8ETV - chains E and I of the 8 polymer chains in the assembly; structure by electron microscopy, 3.16 A resolution.

# Chain E
Molecule: Histone H3.2
Source organism: Xenopus laevis
UniProt: A0A310TTQ1 (A0A310TTQ1_XENLA); numbering as in UniProt (aligned over 1-136)
Amino-acid sequence (136 residues; numbered 1 to 136; the number before each row is that of its first residue):
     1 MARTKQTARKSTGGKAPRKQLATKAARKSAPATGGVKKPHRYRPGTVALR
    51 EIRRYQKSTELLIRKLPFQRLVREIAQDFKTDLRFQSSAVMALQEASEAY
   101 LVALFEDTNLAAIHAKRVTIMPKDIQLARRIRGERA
Not modelled in the structure: 1-38
Sequence notes: conflict Ala111 (Cys in A0A310TTQ1)

# Chain I
Molecule: 227-nt DNA strand
Sequence (227 nucleotides; each row starts with the number of its first residue; numbers below 1 keep their minus sign (DC-73 is residue -73)):
   -73 CTGGAGAATCCCGGTGCCGAGGCCGCTCAATTGGTCGTAGACAGCTCTAG
   -23 CACCGCTTAAACGCACGTACGCGCTGTCCCCCGCGTTTTAACCGCCAAGG
    27 GGATTACTCCCTAGTCTCCAGGCACGTGTCAGATATATACATCCTGTGCA
    77 TGTATTGAACAGCGACCTTGCCGGTGCCAGTCGGATAGTGTTCCGAGCTC
   127 CCACTCTAGAGGATCCCCGGGTACCGA
Not modelled in the structure: -73, 38-153

# Chain E / chain I interface
Residue-residue contacts (21; chain E residue first):
  Arg41(E) - DG9(I)  hydrogen bond to the sugar
  Arg41(E) - DC10(I)  sugar contact
  Tyr42(E) - DA-67(I)  phosphate contact
  Tyr42(E) - DA-66(I)  sugar contact
  Tyr42(E) - DC10(I)  phosphate contact
  Pro44(E) - DG9(I)  phosphate contact
  Gly45(E) - DG9(I)  hydrogen bond to the phosphate
  Thr46(E) - DG9(I)  phosphate contact
  Val47(E) - DG9(I)  phosphate contact
  Val47(E) - DC10(I)  phosphate contact
  Ala48(E) - DG9(I)  phosphate contact
  Arg50(E) - DA-66(I)  sugar contact
  Arg50(E) - DT-65(I)  phosphate contact
  Arg64(E) - DA17(I)  phosphate contact
  Arg64(E) - DC18(I)  phosphate contact
  Lys65(E) - DC18(I)  hydrogen bond to the phosphate
  Leu66(E) - DA17(I)  phosphate contact
  Leu66(E) - DC18(I)  hydrogen bond to the phosphate
  Pro67(E) - DA17(I)  phosphate contact
  Arg70(E) - DA17(I)  salt bridge to the phosphate
  Arg84(E) - DG27(I)  sugar contact
Also at the interface, not in a pair above, chain E (15 interface residues in all): Arg43
Also at the interface, not in a pair above, chain I (10 interface residues in all): DC8, DG28

# Overview
15 residues of chain E and 10 residues of chain I are in contact, with 4 hydrogen bonds and 1 salt bridge.
Polar pairs include Arg41(E)-DG9(I), Gly45(E)-DG9(I) and Lys65(E)-DC18(I).
Here chain E is Histone H3.2 (Xenopus laevis) and chain I is a 227-nt DNA strand. Entry 8ETV (Class2 of the
INO80-Hexasome complex) was determined by electron microscopy together with 8ETS, 8ETT, 8ETU, 8ETW, 8EU9,
8EUE, 8EUF and 8EUJ from the same study.
